PDB entry 4IAM | X-ray diffraction, 1.99 A resolution | chain A

== Chain A ==
Name: Alr2278 protein
Organism: Nostoc sp
Notes: EC 4.6.1.2; fragment: HNOX domain
UniProtKB: Q8YUQ7 (Q8YUQ7_NOSS1); residue numbers follow UniProt; this construct covers 1-182
Sequence (182 residues; each row starts with the number of its first residue):
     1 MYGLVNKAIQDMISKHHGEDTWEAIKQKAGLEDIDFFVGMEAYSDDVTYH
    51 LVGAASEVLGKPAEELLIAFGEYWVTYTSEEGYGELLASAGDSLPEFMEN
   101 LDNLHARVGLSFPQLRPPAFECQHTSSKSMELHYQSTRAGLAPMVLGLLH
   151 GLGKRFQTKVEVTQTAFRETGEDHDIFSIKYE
Sequence notes: engineered mutation Ala139 (Cys in Q8YUQ7)
Ion coordination: heme Fe near His105 (its only coordinating residue here)
Residues lining bound ligands:
  - heme (HEM): Met1, Tyr2, Val5, Trp74, Thr78, Tyr83, Leu86, Leu87, Phe97, Met98, Leu101, Leu104, His105, Val108, Phe112, Gln114, Leu115, Arg116, Pro117, Pro118, Phe120, Tyr134, Ser136, Arg138, Leu141, Met144, Val145, Leu148, Leu152
  - malonate ion (MLI): Met12, Ile13, His16, His17, Leu59, Lys61, Leu66, Ala69
From the paper describing this entry:
  - conformationally variable residues (loop rearrangement): Arg168 to Asp173
  - heme coordination: His105 (proposed by the authors, not directly observed)

== In short ==
Chain A binds heme and malonate ion. From the paper: heme coordination by His105; conformational variability
at Arg168.
Chain A is Alr2278 protein (Nostoc sp); the structure, Crystal Structure of the C139A mutant of nostoc H-NOX
domain, was determined by X-ray diffraction together with 4IAE and 4IAH from the same study.
